7Q5B - chains R and Z of the 13 polymer chains in the assembly; structure by electron microscopy, 3.98 A resolution.

Chain R:
Molecule: 56-nt DNA strand
Sequence (56 nucleotides; each row starts with the number of its first residue; numbers below 1 keep their minus sign (DG-27 is residue -27)):
   -27 GAGCCCGTAA TACAACAGAT TTTTTCTCTT AGTTTTAAAT TTTTATATTT CGTCGA

Chain Z:
Molecule: Transcription factor IIIB 70 kDa subunit
Source organism: Saccharomyces cerevisiae S288C
Reference sequence: P29056 (TF3B_YEAST); residues 1-596 here = UniProt positions 1-596
Amino-acid sequence (596 residues; numbered 1 to 596; the number before each row is that of its first residue):
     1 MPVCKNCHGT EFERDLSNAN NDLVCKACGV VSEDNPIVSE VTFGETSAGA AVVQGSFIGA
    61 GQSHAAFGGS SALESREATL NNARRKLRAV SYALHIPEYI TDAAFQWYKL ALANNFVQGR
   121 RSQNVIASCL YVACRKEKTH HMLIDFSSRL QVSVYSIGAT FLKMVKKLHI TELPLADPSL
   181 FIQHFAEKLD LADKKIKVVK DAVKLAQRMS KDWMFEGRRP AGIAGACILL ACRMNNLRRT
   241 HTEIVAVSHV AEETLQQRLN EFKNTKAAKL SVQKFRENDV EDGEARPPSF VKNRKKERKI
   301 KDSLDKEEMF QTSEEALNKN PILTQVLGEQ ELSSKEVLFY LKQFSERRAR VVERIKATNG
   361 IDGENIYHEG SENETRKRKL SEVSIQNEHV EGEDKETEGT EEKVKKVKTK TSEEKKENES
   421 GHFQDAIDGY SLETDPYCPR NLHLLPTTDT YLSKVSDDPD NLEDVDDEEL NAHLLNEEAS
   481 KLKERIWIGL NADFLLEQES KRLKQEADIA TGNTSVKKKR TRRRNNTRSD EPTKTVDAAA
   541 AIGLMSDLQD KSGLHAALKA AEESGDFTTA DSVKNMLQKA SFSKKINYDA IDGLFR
Unresolved in the structure: 1-70, 301-438, 498-596
Swiss-Prot annotation at these positions:
  - zinc finger: Met1 to Glu33 (TFIIB-type)
  - binding site (Zn(2+)): Cys4, Cys7, Cys25, Cys28
  - modified residue (Phosphoserine): Ser381, Ser384

Interface between chain R and chain Z:
Residue-residue contacts - 25 pairs, chain R then chain Z:
  DT7(R) - Gln118(Z)  base contact
  DT8(R) - Gln118(Z)  base contact
  DT8(R) - Gly119(Z)  base contact
  DA9(R) - Val117(Z)  sugar contact
  DA9(R) - Gln118(Z)  sugar contact
  DA9(R) - Arg120(Z)  hydrogen bond to the phosphate
  DA10(R) - Arg120(Z)  salt bridge to the phosphate
  DA10(R) - Lys163(Z)  phosphate contact
  DA11(R) - Arg121(Z)  salt bridge to the phosphate
  DT18(R) - Asn293(Z)  sugar contact
  DA19(R) - Ser289(Z)  hydrogen bond to the phosphate
  DA19(R) - Asn293(Z)  hydrogen bond to the phosphate
  DT20(R) - Gly217(Z)  sugar contact
  DT20(R) - Arg218(Z)  salt bridge to the phosphate
  DT20(R) - Ser289(Z)  phosphate contact
  DT21(R) - Arg218(Z)  phosphate contact
  DT21(R) - Arg219(Z)  phosphate contact
  DT21(R) - Thr254(Z)  hydrogen bond to the phosphate
  DT22(R) - His249(Z)  phosphate contact
  DT22(R) - Val250(Z)  phosphate contact
  DT22(R) - Ala251(Z)  hydrogen bond to the phosphate
  DT22(R) - Glu253(Z)  base contact
  DT22(R) - Thr254(Z)  phosphate contact
  DC23(R) - Glu253(Z)  hydrogen bond to the base
  DG24(R) - Glu253(Z)  base contact

Overview:
12 residues of chain R and 16 residues of chain Z are in contact; the contacts include 6 hydrogen bonds and 3
salt bridges. Polar contacts include DC23(R)-Glu253(Z), DA9(R)-Arg120(Z) and DA19(R)-Ser289(Z). Curated
annotation (UniProt) lists 4 Zn2+-binding residues on chain Z.
Here chain R is a 56-nt DNA strand and chain Z is Transcription factor IIIB 70 kDa subunit (Saccharomyces
cerevisiae S288C). Entry 7Q5B (Cryo-EM structure of Ty3 retrotransposon targeting a TFIIIB-bound tRNA gene)
was determined by electron microscopy.
